Entry 8VG2 (electron microscopy, 3.04 A resolution); this record covers chains G and I of the 12 polymer chains in the assembly.

[Chain G]
Protein: Histone H2A type 1-B/E
Organism: Homo sapiens
Reference sequence: P04908 (H2A1B_HUMAN); residues 0-129 here correspond to UniProt positions 1-130 (UniProt number = residue number + 1)
Sequence (130 residues; numbered 0 to 129; the number before each row is that of its first residue; numbering starts at 0):
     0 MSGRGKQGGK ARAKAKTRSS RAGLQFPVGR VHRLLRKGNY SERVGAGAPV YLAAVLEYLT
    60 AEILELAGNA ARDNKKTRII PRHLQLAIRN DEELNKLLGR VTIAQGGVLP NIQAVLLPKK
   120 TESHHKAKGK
Disordered / not traced: 0-8
UniProt features mapped onto this chain:
  - modified residue: Ser1 (N-acetylserine), Arg3 (Citrulline), Lys5 (N6-(2-hydroxyisobutyryl)lysine), Lys9 (N6-(2-hydroxyisobutyryl)lysine), Lys13 (N6-(beta-hydroxybutyryl)lysine), Lys36 (N6-(2-hydroxyisobutyryl)lysine), Lys74 (N6-(2-hydroxyisobutyryl)lysine), Lys75 (N6-(2-hydroxyisobutyryl)lysine), Lys95 (N6-(2-hydroxyisobutyryl)lysine), Gln104 (N5-methylglutamine), Lys118 (N6-(2-hydroxyisobutyryl)lysine), Lys119 (N6-crotonyllysine), Thr120 (Phosphothreonine), Lys125 (N6-crotonyllysine)
  - cross-link (Glycyl lysine isopeptide (Lys-Gly)): Lys13 (interchain with G-Cter in ubiquitin), Lys15 (interchain with G-Cter in ubiquitin), Lys119 (interchain with G-Cter in ubiquitin)

[Chain I]
Molecule: 211-nt DNA strand
Sequence (211 nucleotides; numbered 1 to 211; the number before each row is that of its first residue):
     1 ATCCGAGATG GTACTTTGTG TCTCCTGCTC TGTCAGCAGG GCACTGTACT TGCTGATACC
    61 AGGGAATCAA TTGGTCGTAG ACAGCTCTAG CACCGCTTAA ACGCACGTAC GCGCTGTCCC
   121 CCGCGTTTTA ACCGCCAAGG GGATTACTCC CTAGTCTCCA GGCACGTGTC AGATATATAC
   181 ATCAGGCCAA CTTGTCTACG TTTAGTATGA T
Disordered / not traced: 1-15

[How chain G and chain I interact]
Pairs across the interface (24; chain G residue first):
  Lys9(G) - DG74(I)  salt bridge to the phosphate
  Arg11(G) - DT71(I)  base contact
  Arg11(G) - DT72(I)  hydrogen bond to the base
  Ala12(G) - DG73(I)  phosphate contact
  Ala14(G) - DT71(I)  phosphate contact
  Ala14(G) - DT72(I)  phosphate contact
  Lys15(G) - DT71(I)  phosphate contact
  Lys15(G) - DT72(I)  hydrogen bond to the phosphate
  Thr16(G) - DT71(I)  phosphate contact
  Arg17(G) - DT71(I)  salt bridge to the phosphate
  Arg20(G) - DT72(I)  salt bridge to the phosphate
  Gly28(G) - DT71(I)  phosphate contact
  Arg32(G) - DA70(I)  salt bridge to the phosphate
  Arg42(G) - DA79(I)  sugar contact
  Arg77(G) - DC59(I)  sugar contact
  Glu121(G) - DG40(I)  phosphate contact
  Ser122(G) - DG39(I)  phosphate contact
  His123(G) - DG40(I)  base contact
  His123(G) - DG41(I)  base contact
  His123(G) - DC42(I)  base contact
  His124(G) - DA38(I)  hydrogen bond to the base
  His124(G) - DG39(I)  hydrogen bond to the base
  His124(G) - DG40(I)  base contact
  Lys129(G) - DC118(I)  hydrogen bond to the base
Interface residues without a listed pair, chain G (20 interface residues in all): Ala10, Lys13, Arg29
Interface residues without a listed pair, chain I (17 interface residues in all): DA58, DA69, DG77, DT117

[Overview]
20 residues of chain G and 17 residues of chain I are in contact; the contacts include 5 hydrogen bonds and 4
salt bridges. Among the polar pairs are Arg11(G)-DT72(I), His124(G)-DA38(I) and His124(G)-DG39(I).
Chain G is Histone H2A type 1-B/E (Homo sapiens) and chain I is a 211-nt DNA strand; the structure, Cryo-EM
structure of FoxA1 and GATA4 in complex with H14 chromatosome, was determined by electron microscopy.
